PDB entry 8K28 | electron microscopy, 3.54 A resolution | chains E and P of the 12 polymer chains in the assembly

[Chain E]
Name: Csy3
Organism: Vibrio phage ICP1_2004_A
UniProtKB: F1D5V6 (F1D5V6_9CAUD); numbering as in UniProt (aligned over 1-306)
Amino-acid sequence (306 residues; numbered 1 to 306; the number before each row is that of its first residue):
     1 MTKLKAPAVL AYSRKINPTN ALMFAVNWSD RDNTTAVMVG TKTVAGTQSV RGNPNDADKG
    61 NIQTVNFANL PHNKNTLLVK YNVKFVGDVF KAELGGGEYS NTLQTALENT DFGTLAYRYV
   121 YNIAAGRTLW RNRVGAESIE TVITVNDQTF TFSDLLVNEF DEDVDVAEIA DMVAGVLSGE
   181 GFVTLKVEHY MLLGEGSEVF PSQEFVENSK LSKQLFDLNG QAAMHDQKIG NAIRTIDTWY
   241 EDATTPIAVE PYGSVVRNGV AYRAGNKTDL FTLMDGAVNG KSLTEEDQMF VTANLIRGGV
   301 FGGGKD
Not modelled in the structure: 1, 304-306

[Chain P]
Molecule: 59-nt RNA strand
Organism: Vibrio phage ICP1_2004_A
Sequence (59 nucleotides; numbered -7 to 51; the number before each row is that of its first residue; numbers below 1 keep their minus sign (C-7 is residue -7)):
    -7 CUUAAAGAGU CAACCCUUUG CUUAUCUUCC CUAUUUAAAU GUUAGCAGCC GCAUAGGCU

[Interface between chain E and chain P]
Pairs across the interface (51; chain E residue first):
  Ala11(E) - U9(P)  base contact
  Tyr12(E) - U9(P)  hydrogen bond to the sugar
  Tyr12(E) - U10(P)  sugar contact
  Ser13(E) - U9(P)  phosphate contact
  Ser13(E) - U10(P)  phosphate contact
  Arg14(E) - U10(P)  salt bridge to the phosphate
  Arg14(E) - U11(P)  salt bridge to the phosphate
  Thr43(E) - U19(P)  phosphate contact
  Val44(E) - U17(P)  sugar contact
  Val44(E) - U19(P)  phosphate contact
  Ala45(E) - U17(P)  hydrogen bond to the sugar
  Ala45(E) - C18(P)  phosphate contact
  Ala45(E) - U19(P)  hydrogen bond to the phosphate
  Gly46(E) - U17(P)  hydrogen bond to the sugar
  Ser49(E) - A16(P)  hydrogen bond to the base
  Ile62(E) - U19(P)  base contact
  Gln63(E) - U17(P)  hydrogen bond to the base
  Val65(E) - U17(P)  base contact
  Glu93(E) - U9(P)  phosphate contact
  Leu94(E) - C8(P)  base contact
  Leu94(E) - U9(P)  base contact
  Trp130(E) - G12(P)  base contact
  Arg131(E) - U15(P)  salt bridge to the phosphate
  Arg131(E) - A16(P)  salt bridge to the phosphate
  Ser202(E) - C13(P)  hydrogen bond to the phosphate
  Ser202(E) - U14(P)  phosphate contact
  Gln203(E) - C13(P)  hydrogen bond to the sugar
  Gln203(E) - U14(P)  hydrogen bond to the phosphate
  Gln203(E) - U15(P)  hydrogen bond to the phosphate
  Glu204(E) - C13(P)  base contact
  Phe205(E) - C13(P)  stacking on the base
  Ser212(E) - U17(P)  base contact
  His225(E) - C13(P)  salt bridge to the phosphate
  Gln227(E) - U11(P)  phosphate contact
  Gln227(E) - G12(P)  sugar contact
  Gln227(E) - C13(P)  phosphate contact
  Lys228(E) - G12(P)  hydrogen bond to the base
  Lys228(E) - C13(P)  phosphate contact
  Lys228(E) - U14(P)  salt bridge to the phosphate
  Asn231(E) - G12(P)  hydrogen bond to the phosphate
  Arg234(E) - U11(P)  sugar contact
  Arg234(E) - G12(P)  salt bridge to the phosphate
  Glu250(E) - G12(P)  phosphate contact
  Arg257(E) - G12(P)  hydrogen bond to the sugar
  Arg257(E) - C13(P)  hydrogen bond to the sugar
  Arg257(E) - U14(P)  hydrogen bond to the base
  Arg297(E) - U10(P)  sugar contact
  Gly298(E) - U10(P)  sugar contact
  Gly299(E) - U9(P)  hydrogen bond to the sugar
  Gly299(E) - U10(P)  hydrogen bond to the sugar
  Val300(E) - U9(P)  base contact
Interface residues without a listed pair, chain E (36 interface residues in all): Thr47, Phe200, Pro201, Val256

[Overview]
Chain E and chain P form an interface of 36 and 12 residues respectively; the contacts include 17 hydrogen
bonds, 7 salt bridges and 1 aromatic stacking contact. Polar contacts include Ser49(E)-A16(P), Gln63(E)-U17(P)
and Lys228(E)-G12(P).
Chain E is Csy3 and chain P is a 59-nt RNA strand, both from Vibrio phage ICP1_2004_A; the structure, ICP1
Csy-dsDNA complex (form 1), was determined by electron microscopy (same publication as 8K0H, 8K0J and 8K0K).
